2BIJ - chain A; structure by X-ray diffraction, 2.05 A resolution.

# Chain A
Molecule: Tyrosine-protein phosphatase, non-receptor type 5
Organism: Homo sapiens
Notes: EC 3.1.3.48; fragment: catalytic domain, residues 258-539
Reference sequence: P54829 (PTN5_HUMAN); residue numbers follow UniProt; this construct covers 258-539
Amino-acid sequence (305 residues; numbered -23 to 539; 258 numbers in that range are skipped by the numbering (no residue carries them; nothing is unmodelled there); the number before each row is that of its first residue; numbers below 1 keep their minus sign (Met-23 is residue -23)):
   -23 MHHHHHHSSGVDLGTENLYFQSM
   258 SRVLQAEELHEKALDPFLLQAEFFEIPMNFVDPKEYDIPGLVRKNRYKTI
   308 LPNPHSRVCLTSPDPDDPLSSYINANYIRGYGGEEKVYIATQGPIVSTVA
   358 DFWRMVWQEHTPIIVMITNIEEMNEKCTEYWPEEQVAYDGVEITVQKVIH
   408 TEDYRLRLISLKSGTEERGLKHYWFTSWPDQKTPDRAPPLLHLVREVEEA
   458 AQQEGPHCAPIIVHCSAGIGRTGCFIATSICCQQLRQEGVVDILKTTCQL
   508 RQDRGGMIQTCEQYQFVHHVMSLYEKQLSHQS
Not modelled in the structure: -23 to -8, 380-382, 538-539
Construct notes: variant Asp289 (Val in P54829), Leu298 (Arg in P54829), Val299 (Cys in P54829), Thr517 (His in P54829)
From the paper describing this entry:
  - binding site for sulfate ion: Trp435, Lys439, Arg478, Gln520
  - contacts within the chain: Thr440-Arg443 (backbone contact), Pro441-Ala444 (backbone contact)
  - conformationally variable residues (order/disorder transition, side-chain flip): Asp437, Arg443
  - interface residues: Gln438

# Summary
The paper reports a binding site for sulfate ion at Trp435, Lys439 and Arg478 among others; the interface
residue Gln438.
Chain A is Tyrosine-protein phosphatase, non-receptor type 5 (Homo sapiens); the structure, Crystal structure
of the human protein tyrosine phosphatase PTPN5 (STEP, striatum enriched enriched Phosphatase), was determined
by X-ray diffraction, deposited together with 2A8B and 2BV5.
